Entry 1BPZ (X-ray diffraction, 2.60 A resolution); this record covers chains T and A of the 4 polymer chains in the assembly.

# Chain T
Molecule: 16-nt DNA strand
Sequence (16 nucleotides; each row starts with the number of its first residue):
     1 CCGACCACGC ATCAGC

# Chain A
Name: Protein (DNA polymerase beta)
Source organism: Homo sapiens
Notes: EC 2.7.7.7
Reference sequence: P06746 (DPOB_HUMAN); residues 2-335 here correspond to UniProt positions 1-334 (UniProt number = residue number - 1)
Amino-acid sequence (335 residues; each row starts with the number of its first residue):
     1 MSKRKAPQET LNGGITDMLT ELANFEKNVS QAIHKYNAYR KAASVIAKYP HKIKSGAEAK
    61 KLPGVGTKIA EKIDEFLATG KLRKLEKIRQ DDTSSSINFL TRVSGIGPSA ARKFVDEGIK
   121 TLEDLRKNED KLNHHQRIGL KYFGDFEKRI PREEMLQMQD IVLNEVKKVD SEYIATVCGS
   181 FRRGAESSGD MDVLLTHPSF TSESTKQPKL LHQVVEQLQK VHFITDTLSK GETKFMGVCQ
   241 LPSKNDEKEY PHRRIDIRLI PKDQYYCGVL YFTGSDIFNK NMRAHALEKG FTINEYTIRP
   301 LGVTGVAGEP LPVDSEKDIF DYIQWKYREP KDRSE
Not modelled in the structure: 1-4
Ion coordination: Na+ site 1: Lys-60, Leu-62, Val-65 (shared with 1 residue of chain D); Na+ site 2: Thr-101, Val-103, Ile-106 (shared with 1 residue of chain P)
Curated features (UniProtKB/Swiss-Prot):
  - binding site (K(+)): Lys-61
  - binding site (Na(+)): Lys-61

# Interface between chain T and chain A
Contacting residue pairs (16):
  DC5(T) / His-34(A)  stacking on the base
  DC6(T) / Tyr-271(A)  base contact
  DA7(T) / Glu-295(A)  phosphate contact
  DC8(T) / Glu-295(A)  sugar contact
  DC8(T) / Tyr-296(A)  hydrogen bond to the phosphate
  DG9(T) / Thr-233(A)  hydrogen bond to the phosphate
  DG9(T) / Lys-234(A)  hydrogen bond to the sugar
  DC10(T) / Ser-229(A)  phosphate contact
  DC10(T) / Lys-230(A)  hydrogen bond to the phosphate
  DC10(T) / Gly-231(A)  phosphate contact
  DC10(T) / Glu-232(A)  phosphate contact
  DC10(T) / Thr-233(A)  hydrogen bond to the phosphate
  DC10(T) / Lys-234(A)  hydrogen bond to the phosphate
  DA11(T) / Ser-229(A)  phosphate contact
  DA11(T) / Lys-230(A)  hydrogen bond to the phosphate
  DT12(T) / Asn-133(A)  phosphate contact
Interface residues without a listed pair, chain A (13 interface residues in all): His-134, Leu-228

# In short
The interface between chain T and chain A involves 8 residues on one side and 13 on the other, with 7 hydrogen
bonds and 1 aromatic stacking contact. Among the polar pairs are DG9(T)/Lys-234(A), DC8(T)/Tyr-296(A) and
DG9(T)/Thr-233(A).
Here chain T is a 16-nt DNA strand and chain A is Protein (DNA polymerase beta) (Homo sapiens). Entry 1BPZ
(Human DNA polymerase beta complexed with nicked DNA) was determined by X-ray diffraction together with 1BPX
and 1BPY from the same study.
